7LIO - chains A and C; structure by X-ray diffraction, 3.01 A resolution.

== Chain A ==
Molecule: Speckle-type POZ protein
From: Homo sapiens
Notes: fragment: MATH domain
UniProt: O43791 (SPOP_HUMAN); numbering as in UniProt (aligned over 29-166)
Chain sequence (143 residues; row label = number of the first residue in the row):
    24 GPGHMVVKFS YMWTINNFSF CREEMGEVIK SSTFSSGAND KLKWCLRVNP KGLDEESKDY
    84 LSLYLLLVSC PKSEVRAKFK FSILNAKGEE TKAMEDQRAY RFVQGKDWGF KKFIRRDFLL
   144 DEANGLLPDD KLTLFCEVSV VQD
Not modelled in the structure: 24-28, 165-166
Sequence notes: expression tag (24-28); engineered mutation Asp119 (Ser in O43791)

== Chain C ==
Molecule: TP53-binding protein 1 peptide
UniProt: Q12888 (TP53B_HUMAN); numbering as in UniProt (aligned over 1636-1650)
Chain sequence (15 residues; each row starts with the number of its first residue):
  1636 PATPTASSSS STTPT
Not modelled in the structure: 1636-1637, 1645-1650

== How chain A and chain C interact ==
Pairs across the interface (19; chain A residue first):
  Arg70(A) - Ser1644(C)  hydrogen bond
  Tyr87(A) - Ser1642(C)
  Tyr87(A) - Ser1643(C)
  Tyr87(A) - Ser1644(C)
  Asp119(A) - Thr1638(C)
  Asp119(A) - Thr1640(C)
  Asp119(A) - Ala1641(C)
  Gln120(A) - Thr1638(C)  hydrogen bond (backbone-side chain)
  Arg121(A) - Thr1638(C)  hydrogen bond (backbone-side chain)
  Tyr123(A) - Thr1638(C)
  Tyr123(A) - Ala1641(C)
  Asp130(A) - Ser1643(C)  hydrogen bond (backbone-side chain)
  Asp130(A) - Ser1644(C)  hydrogen bond
  Trp131(A) - Ser1642(C)
  Trp131(A) - Ser1643(C)
  Gly132(A) - Ala1641(C)
  Gly132(A) - Ser1642(C)  hydrogen bond (backbone-backbone)
  Phe133(A) - Thr1640(C)
  Lys134(A) - Ser1642(C)
Interface residues without a listed pair, chain A (13 interface residues in all): Met117, Glu118
Interface residues without a listed pair, chain C (7 interface residues in all): Pro1639

== Overview ==
Chain A and chain C form an interface of 13 and 7 residues respectively, with 6 hydrogen bonds. Polar contacts
include Arg70(A)-Ser1644(C), Gln120(A)-Thr1638(C) and Arg121(A)-Thr1638(C).
Chain A is Speckle-type POZ protein (Homo sapiens) and chain C is TP53-binding protein 1 peptide; the
structure, X-ray structure of SPOP MATH domain (S119D) in complex with a 53BP1 peptide, was determined by
X-ray diffraction, deposited together with 7LIN, 7LIP and 7LIQ.
